Entry 8ARI (electron microscopy, 3.00 A resolution); this record covers chains P and e of the 34 polymer chains in the assembly.

[Chain P]
Molecule: C-terminal-binding protein 1
From: Homo sapiens
Notes: EC 1.1.1.-
UniProt: Q13363 (CTBP1_HUMAN); numbering as in UniProt (aligned over 1-440)
Chain sequence (457 residues; numbered -16 to 440; the number before each row is that of its first residue; numbers below 1 keep their minus sign (His-16 is residue -16)):
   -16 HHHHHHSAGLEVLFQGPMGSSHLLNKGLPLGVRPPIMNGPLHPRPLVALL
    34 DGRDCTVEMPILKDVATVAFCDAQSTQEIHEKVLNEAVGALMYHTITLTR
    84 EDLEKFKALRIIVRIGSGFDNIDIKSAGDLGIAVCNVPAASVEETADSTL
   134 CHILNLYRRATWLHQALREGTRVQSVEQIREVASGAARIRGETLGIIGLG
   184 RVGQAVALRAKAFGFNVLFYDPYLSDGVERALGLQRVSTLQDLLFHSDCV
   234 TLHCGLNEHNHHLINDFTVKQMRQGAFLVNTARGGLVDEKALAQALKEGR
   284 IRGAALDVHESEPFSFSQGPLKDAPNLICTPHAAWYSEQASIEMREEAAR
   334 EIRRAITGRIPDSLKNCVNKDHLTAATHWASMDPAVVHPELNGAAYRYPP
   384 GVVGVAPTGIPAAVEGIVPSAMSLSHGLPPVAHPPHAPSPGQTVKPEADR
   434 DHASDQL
Unresolved in the structure: -16 to 26, 358-440
Sequence notes: expression tag (-16 to 0)
Ligand contacts: NAD (nicotinamide-adenine-dinucleotide): Ser100, Gly101, Thr128, Ile180, Gly181, Leu182, Gly183, Arg184, Val185, Gly186, Tyr203, Asp204, Pro205, Tyr206, Leu207, His236, Cys237, Gly238, Asn240, Asn243, Thr264, Ala265, Arg266, Asp290, Val291, His315, Ala317, Trp318
UniProt features mapped onto this chain:
  - active site: Arg266, Glu295, His315 (Proton donor)
  - binding site (NAD(+)): Ser100, Ile180 to Val185, Asp204, Cys237 to Asn243, Thr264 to Arg266, Asp290, His315 to Trp318
  - site (Cleavage): Asn375, Gly376, Gly387, Val388, His409, Gly410
  - modified residue (Phosphoserine): Ser300, Ser422
  - cross-link: Lys428 (Glycyl lysine isopeptide (Lys-Gly) (interchain with G-Cter in SUMO))
  - natural variant: Arg342 (R342W: In HADDTS)
  - mutagenesis: Ala52 (A52E: Loss of interaction with SIMC1. No effect on its proteolytic processing mediated by CAPN3), Val66 (V66R: Loss of interaction with SIMC1. Reduced proteolytic processing mediated by CAPN3), Cys134 (C134A: Strongly reduces E1A binding; when associated with A-138; A-141 and A-150), Asn138 (N138A: Strongly reduces E1A binding; when associated with A-134; A-141 and A-150), Arg141 to Arg142 (Strongly reduces E1A binding; when associated with A-163 and A-171), Arg141 (R141A: Strongly reduces E1A binding; when associated with A-134; A-138 and A-150), Leu150 (L150A: Strongly reduces E1A binding; when associated with A-134; A-138 and A-141), Arg163 (R163A: Strongly reduces E1A binding; when associated with A-141; A-142 and A-171), Arg171 (R171A: Strongly reduces E1A binding; when associated with A-141; A-142 and A-163), Gly181 (G181V: Strongly reduces E1A binding; when associated with V-183 and A-204), Gly183 (G183A: Reduced proteolytic processing mediated by CAPN3; when associated with A-186; G183V: Strongly reduces E1A binding; when associated with V-181 and A-204), Gly186 (G186A: Reduced proteolytic processing mediated by CAPN3; when associated with A-183), 6 further mutagenesis entries in UniProt

[Chain e]
Molecule: Retinoic acid-induced protein 2
From: Homo sapiens
UniProt: Q9Y5P3 (RAI2_HUMAN); numbering as in UniProt; present here: 303-330, 342-362
Chain sequence (129 residues; each row starts with the number of its first residue; note: 11 numbers in that range are skipped by the numbering (no residue carries them; nothing is unmodelled there)):
   223 HHHHHHPMKQYKLILNGKTLKGETTTEAVDAATAEKVFKQYANDNGVDGE
   273 WTYDDATKTFTVTEGSGSGSENLYFQGAMDSRHTVIKMGSENEALDLSMK
   323 SVPWLKAG
   342 ALDLSVAAHRKSEPPPETLYD
Unresolved in the structure: 223-314, 348-362
Sequence notes: expression tag (223-302)

[Interface between chain P and chain e]
Residue-residue contacts (15):
  Val51(P) with Ala342(e); Leu343(e), hydrogen bond (backbone-backbone)
  Ala52(P) with Leu343(e)
  Phe53(P) with Ala342(e), hydrophobic; Leu343(e), hydrogen bond (backbone-backbone); Asp344(e); Leu345(e), hydrogen bond (backbone-backbone); Ser346(e)
  Cys54(P) with Leu345(e); Ser346(e), hydrogen bond (backbone-side chain)
  Asp55(P) with Ser346(e)
  Glu61(P) with Val347(e)
  His63(P) with Leu345(e); Val347(e)
  Val66(P) with Leu345(e), hydrophobic
Also at the interface, not in a pair above, chain P (10 interface residues in all): Ile62, Lys65

[Overview]
The interface between chain P and chain e involves 10 residues on one side and 6 on the other; the contacts
include 4 hydrogen bonds. Among the polar pairs are Cys54(P)-Ser346(e), Val51(P)-Leu343(e) and
Phe53(P)-Leu343(e). Ligands of chain P: NAD.
Here chain P is C-terminal-binding protein 1 and chain e is Retinoic acid-induced protein 2, both from Homo
sapiens. Entry 8ARI (Cryo-EM structure of human CtBP1/RAI2(303-362) delta(331-341) filament) was determined by
electron microscopy.
